Entry 6DO8 (X-ray diffraction, 1.41 A resolution); this record covers chains A and C of the 4 polymer chains in the assembly.

== Chain A ==
Name: Ribonuclease H
Source organism: Bacillus halodurans
Notes: EC 3.1.26.4; fragment: Catalytic Domain
Reference sequence: Q9KEI9 (RNH1_BACHD); numbering as in UniProt (aligned over 59-196)
Sequence (142 residues; numbered 55 to 196; the number before each row is that of its first residue):
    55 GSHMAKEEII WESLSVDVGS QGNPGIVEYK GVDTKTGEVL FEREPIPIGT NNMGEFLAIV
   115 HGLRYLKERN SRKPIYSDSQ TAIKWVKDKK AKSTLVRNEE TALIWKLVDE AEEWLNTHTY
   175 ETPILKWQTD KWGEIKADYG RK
Disordered / not traced: 55-60, 196
Sequence notes: expression tag (55-58)
Bound ions: Mg2+ site 1: Asp71, Asp192 (shared with 1 residue of chain b); Mg2+ site 2: Asp71, Glu109, Asp132 (shared with 1 residue of chain B; 1 residue of chain b); K+: Asp192, Arg195 (shared with 1 residue of chain b)
Curated features (UniProtKB/Swiss-Prot):
  - binding site (Mg(2+)): Asp71, Glu109, Asp132, Asp192
  - mutagenesis: Glu109 (E109Q: Loss of activity), Asp132 (D132N: Loss of activity), Glu188 (E188A: Strongly reduces activity; E188Q: No effect), Asp192 (D192N: Strongly reduced activity with manganese. Loss of activity with magnesium)
Reported in the primary citation:
  - catalytic residues: Lys196 (proposed by the authors, not directly observed)

== Chain C ==
Molecule: 6-nt DNA strand
Sequence (6 nucleotides; numbered 1 to 6; the number before each row is that of its first residue):
     1 CGATGT
Bound ions: K+: DT4, DG5

== Chain A / chain C interface ==
Pairs across the interface (20; chain A residue first):
  Asn77(A) - DA3(C)  hydrogen bond to the base
  Asn77(A) - DT4(C)  hydrogen bond to the sugar
  Pro78(A) - DA3(C)  phosphate contact
  Pro78(A) - DT4(C)  phosphate contact
  Thr104(A) - DT4(C)  phosphate contact
  Thr104(A) - DG5(C)  hydrogen bond to the phosphate
  Asn105(A) - DT4(C)  hydrogen bond to the base
  Asn106(A) - DT4(C)  hydrogen bond to the base
  Asn106(A) - DG5(C)  hydrogen bond to the phosphate
  Met107(A) - DG5(C)  phosphate contact
  Gln134(A) - DG5(C)  base contact
  Gln134(A) - DT6(C)  base contact
  Thr135(A) - DG5(C)  sugar contact
  Lys138(A) - DT6(C)  phosphate contact
  Trp139(A) - DG5(C)  phosphate contact
  Trp139(A) - DT6(C)  hydrogen bond to the phosphate
  Lys146(A) - DG5(C)  sugar contact
  Lys146(A) - DT6(C)  salt bridge to the phosphate
  Ser147(A) - DG5(C)  hydrogen bond to the phosphate
  Thr148(A) - DG5(C)  hydrogen bond to the phosphate
Also at the interface, not in a pair above, chain A (14 interface residues in all): Leu149
Also at the interface, not in a pair above, chain C (5 interface residues in all): DG2

== Overview ==
14 residues of chain A face 5 of chain C across their interface, with 9 hydrogen bonds and 1 salt bridge.
Among the polar pairs are Asn77(A)-DA3(C), Asn105(A)-DT4(C) and Asn106(A)-DT4(C). Asp71(A) and Asp192(A)
coordinate Mg2+ site 1. From UniProt: 4 Mg2+-binding residues and 4 mutagenesis sites on chain A. The paper
reports the catalytic residue Lys196(A).
Here chain A is Ribonuclease H (Bacillus halodurans) and chain C is a 6-nt DNA strand. Entry 6DO8 (Crystal
Structure of Bacillus Halodurans Ribonuclease H1 in Complex with an RNA/DNA Hybrid: Reaction in 2 ...) was
determined by X-ray diffraction together with 6DMN, 6DMV, 6DO9, 6DOA, 6DOB, 6DOC and 46 further entries from
the same study.
